PDB entry 9FTR | X-ray diffraction, 2.14 A resolution | chain A

# Chain A
Protein: Alpha-mannosidase 2
Organism: Drosophila melanogaster
Notes: EC 3.2.1.114
Reference sequence: Q24451 (MAN2_DROME); residues 13-1045 here correspond to UniProt positions 76-1108 (UniProt number = residue number + 63)
Amino-acid sequence (1033 residues; row label = number of the first residue in the row):
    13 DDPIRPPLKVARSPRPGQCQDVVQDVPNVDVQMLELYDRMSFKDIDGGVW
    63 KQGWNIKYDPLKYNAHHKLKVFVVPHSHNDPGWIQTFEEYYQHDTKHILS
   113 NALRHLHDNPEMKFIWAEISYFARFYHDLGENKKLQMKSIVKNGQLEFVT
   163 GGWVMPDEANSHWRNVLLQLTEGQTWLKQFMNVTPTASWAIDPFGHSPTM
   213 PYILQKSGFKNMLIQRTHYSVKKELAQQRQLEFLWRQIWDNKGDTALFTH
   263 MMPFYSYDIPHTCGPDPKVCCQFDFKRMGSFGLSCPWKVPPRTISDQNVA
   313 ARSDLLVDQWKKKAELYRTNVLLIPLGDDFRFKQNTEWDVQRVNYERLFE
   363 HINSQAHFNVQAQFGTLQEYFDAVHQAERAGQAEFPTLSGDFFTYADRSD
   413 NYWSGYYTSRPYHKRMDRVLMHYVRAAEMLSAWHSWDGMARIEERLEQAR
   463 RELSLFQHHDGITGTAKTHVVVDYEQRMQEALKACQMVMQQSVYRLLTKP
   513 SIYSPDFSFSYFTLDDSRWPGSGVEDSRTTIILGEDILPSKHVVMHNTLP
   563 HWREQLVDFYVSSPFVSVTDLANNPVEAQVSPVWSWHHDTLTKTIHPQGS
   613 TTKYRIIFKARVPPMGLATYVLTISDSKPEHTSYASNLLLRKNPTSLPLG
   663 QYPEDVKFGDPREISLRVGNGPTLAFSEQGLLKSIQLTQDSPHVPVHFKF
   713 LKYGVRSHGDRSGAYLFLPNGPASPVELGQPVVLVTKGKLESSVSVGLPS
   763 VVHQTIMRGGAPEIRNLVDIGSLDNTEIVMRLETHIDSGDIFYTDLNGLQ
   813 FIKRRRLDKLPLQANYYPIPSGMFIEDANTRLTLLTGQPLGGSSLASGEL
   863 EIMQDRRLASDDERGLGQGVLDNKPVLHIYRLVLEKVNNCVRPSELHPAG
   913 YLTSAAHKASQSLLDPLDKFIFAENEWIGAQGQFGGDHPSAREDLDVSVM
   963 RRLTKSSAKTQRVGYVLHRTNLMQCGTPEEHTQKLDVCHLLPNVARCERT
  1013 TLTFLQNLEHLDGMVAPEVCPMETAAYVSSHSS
Not modelled in the structure: 13-30, 291-293, 534-536, 605, 638, 654-658, 990-991, 1045
Swiss-Prot annotation at these positions:
  - active site: Asp204 (Nucleophile)
  - binding site (Zn(2+)): His90, Asp92, Asp204, His471
Disulfides: Cys31-Cys1032, Cys275-Cys282, Cys283-Cys297, Cys902-Cys987, Cys1000-Cys1009
Ion coordination: Zn2+: His90, Asp92, Asp204, His471 (together with A1IGB)
Residues lining bound ligands: A1IGB (amide modified swainsonine-configured alkyl indolizidine): His90, Asp92, Trp95, Asp204, Phe206, Arg228, Tyr269, Asp341, Trp415, His471, Asp472, Thr477, Tyr727, Arg876
From the paper describing this entry:
  - Zn2+ coordination: His90, Asp92, Asp204, His471
  - binding site for A1IGB: Asp92, Asp204, Asp341, Asp472, Tyr727
  - catalytic residues: Asp341 (citing earlier work)

# Summary
Chain A binds compound A1IGB. His90, Asp92, Asp204 and His471 form the Zn2+ site. UniProt lists active-site
residue Asp204 and 4 Zn2+-binding residues. From the paper: the catalytic residue Asp341; a binding site for
A1IGB at Asp92, Asp204 and Asp341 among others.
Chain A is Alpha-mannosidase 2 (Drosophila melanogaster); the structure, Drosophila golgi alpha-mannosidase II
(dGMII) in complex with amide modified swainsonine-configured alkyl indolizidine, was determined by X-ray
diffraction together with 9FTQ from the same study.
